4QVN - chains S and T of the 28 polymer chains in the assembly; structure by X-ray diffraction, 2.90 A resolution.

Chain S:
Protein: Proteasome subunit alpha type-6
From: Saccharomyces cerevisiae
Notes: EC 3.4.25.1
UniProtKB: P40302 (PSA6_YEAST); residues 0-233 here correspond to UniProt positions 1-234 (UniProt number = residue number + 1)
Amino-acid sequence (234 residues; numbered 0 to 233; the number before each row is that of its first residue; numbering starts at 0):
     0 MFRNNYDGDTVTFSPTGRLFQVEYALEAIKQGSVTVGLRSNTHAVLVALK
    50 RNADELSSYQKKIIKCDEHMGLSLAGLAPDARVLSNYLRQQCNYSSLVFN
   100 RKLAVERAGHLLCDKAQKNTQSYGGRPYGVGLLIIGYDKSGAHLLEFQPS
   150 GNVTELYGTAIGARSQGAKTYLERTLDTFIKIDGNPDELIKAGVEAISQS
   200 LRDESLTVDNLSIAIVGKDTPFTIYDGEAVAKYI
Unresolved in the structure: 0-2
Curated features (UniProtKB/Swiss-Prot):
  - modified residue: Ser13 (Phosphoserine)
  - cross-link: Lys190 (Glycyl lysine isopeptide (Lys-Gly) (interchain with G-Cter in ubiquitin))

Chain T:
Protein: Probable proteasome subunit alpha type-7
From: Saccharomyces cerevisiae
Notes: EC 3.4.25.1
UniProtKB: P21242 (PSA7_YEAST); residues -3 to 284 here correspond to UniProt positions 1-288 (UniProt number = residue number + 4)
Amino-acid sequence (288 residues; each row starts with the number of its first residue; numbers below 1 keep their minus sign (Met-3 is residue -3)):
    -3 MTSIGTGYDLSNSVFSPDGRNFQVEYAVKAVENGTTSIGIKCNDGVVFAV
    47 EKLITSKLLVPQKNVKIQVVDRHIGCVYSGLIPDGRHLVNRGREEAASFK
    97 KLYKTPIPIPAFADRLGQYVQAHTLYNSVRPFGVSTIFGGVDKNGAHLYM
   147 LEPSGSYWGYKGAATGKGRQSAKAELEKLVDHHPEGLSAREAVKQAAKII
   197 YLAHEDNKEKDFELEISWCSLSETNGLHKFVKGDLLQEAIDFAQKEINGD
   247 DDEDEDDSDNVMSSDDENAPVATNANATTDQEGDIHLE
Unresolved in the structure: -3 to 1, 245-284
Curated features (UniProtKB/Swiss-Prot):
  - modified residue: Thr-2 (N-acetylthreonine)

Interface between chain S and chain T:
Residue-residue contacts - 64 pairs, chain S then chain T:
  Asn4(S) with Leu6(T)
  Tyr5(S) with Asp5(T), hydrogen bond; Leu6(T), hydrophobic
  Thr9(S) with Arg126(T)
  Val10(S) with Gln19(T); Asn123(T); Val125(T); Arg126(T)
  Thr11(S) with Leu6(T); Gln19(T)
  Phe12(S) with Gln19(T); Tyr22(T); Ala23(T), hydrophobic; Ala26(T), hydrophobic; Leu77(T), hydrophobic; Arg126(T); Pro127(T); Gly129(T)
  Ser13(S) with Tyr22(T)
  Pro14(S) with Tyr22(T), hydrophobic; Lys25(T)
  Thr15(S) with Lys25(T)
  Gly16(S) with Tyr22(T); Lys25(T); Ala26(T)
  Leu18(S) with Leu77(T), hydrophobic; Arg126(T)
  His109(S) with Arg82(T)
  Cys112(S) with Arg82(T)
  Asp113(S) with Arg82(T), salt bridge; Asn86(T)
  Gln116(S) with Pro79(T); Asp80(T); His83(T), hydrogen bond; Arg126(T)
  Thr119(S) with Arg126(T), hydrogen bond (backbone-side chain)
  Gln120(S) with His119(T); Val125(T); Arg126(T), hydrogen bond (backbone-backbone); Pro127(T); Phe128(T)
  Tyr122(S) with Ser124(T), hydrogen bond (backbone-backbone)
  Ser149(S) with Pro79(T)
  Gly150(S) with Pro79(T)
  Asn151(S) with Ile78(T); Pro79(T)
  Thr153(S) with Leu55(T); Asn60(T)
  Glu154(S) with Val56(T); Lys59(T); Asn60(T), hydrogen bond (backbone-side chain)
  Leu155(S) with Leu54(T); Leu55(T); Val56(T)
  Tyr156(S) with Leu54(T), hydrogen bond (backbone-backbone); Leu55(T); Val56(T); Pro57(T)
  Gly157(S) with Leu54(T)
  Lys168(S) with Leu54(T)
  Leu171(S) with Leu54(T)
  Glu172(S) with Ser52(T), hydrogen bond; Lys53(T)
  Leu175(S) with Lys53(T)
Other interface residues (no listed pair), chain S (34 interface residues in all): Arg38, Glu105, Ser121, Val152

Overview:
34 residues of chain S face 30 of chain T across their interface; the contacts include 8 hydrogen bonds and 1
salt bridge. Polar contacts include Asp113(S)-Arg82(T), Tyr5(S)-Asp5(T) and Gln116(S)-His83(T).
Here chain S is Proteasome subunit alpha type-6 and chain T is Probable proteasome subunit alpha type-7, both
from Saccharomyces cerevisiae. Entry 4QVN (yCP beta5-M45V mutant in complex with bortezomib) was determined by
X-ray diffraction, deposited together with 4QUX, 4QUY, 4QV0, 4QV1, 4QV3, 4QV4 and 42 further entries.
